PDB entry 8TGO | X-ray diffraction, 5.75 A resolution (low resolution: residue-level contacts below are approximate; hydrogen-bond / salt-bridge calls are withheld) | chains C and O of the 15 polymer chains in the assembly

Chain C:
Name: PGT124 light chain
Organism: Homo sapiens
Chain sequence (214 residues; numbered 6 to 213 plus 6 insertion-coded residues; the number before each row is that of its first residue; a row labelled like 67A-67C holds insertion residues (67A, then the next letters in order)):
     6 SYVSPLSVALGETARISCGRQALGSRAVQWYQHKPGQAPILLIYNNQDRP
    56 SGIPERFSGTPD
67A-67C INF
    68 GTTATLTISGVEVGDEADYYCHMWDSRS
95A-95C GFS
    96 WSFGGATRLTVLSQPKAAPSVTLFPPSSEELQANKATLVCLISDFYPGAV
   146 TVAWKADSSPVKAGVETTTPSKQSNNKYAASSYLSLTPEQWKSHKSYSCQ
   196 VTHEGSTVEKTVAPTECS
Unresolved in the structure: 6, 123-124, 211-213
Cystine bridges: Cys23-Cys88, Cys135-Cys194

Chain O:
Name: PGT124 heavy chain
Organism: Homo sapiens
Chain sequence (235 residues; numbered 1 to 214 plus 21 insertion-coded residues; the number before each row is that of its first residue; a row labelled like 82A-82C holds insertion residues (82A, then the next letters in order)):
     1 QVQLQESGPGLVRPSETLSVTCIVSGGSISNYYWTWIRQSPGKGLEWIGY
    51 ISDRETTTYNPSLNSRAVISRDTSKNQLSLQL
82A-82C RSV
    83 TTADTAIYFCATARRGQR
100A-100R IYGVVSFGEFFYYYYMDV
   101 WGKGTAVTVSSASTKGPSVFPLAPSSKSTSGGTAALGCLVKDYFPEPVTV
   151 SWNSGALTSGVHTFPAVLQSSGLYSLSSVVTVPSSSLGTQTYICNVNHKP
   201 SNTKVDKKVEPKSC
Unresolved in the structure: 110-214
Cystine bridges: Cys22-Cys92

Chain C / chain O interface:
Contacting residue pairs (42; chain C residue first):
  Tyr7(C) with Gly42(O)
  Ser30(C) with Arg100(O); Tyr100B(O); Phe100K(O)
  Arg31(C) with Arg100(O)
  Ala32(C) with Tyr100M(O)
  Gln34(C) with Tyr100M(O); Tyr100N(O); Tyr100O(O)
  Tyr36(C) with Tyr100O(O); Met100P(O); Trp101(O)
  His38(C) with Gln39(O)
  Gln42(C) with Phe91(O)
  Ala43(C) with Gly102(O)
  Pro44(C) with Phe91(O); Trp101(O)
  Leu46(C) with Met100P(O); Asp100Q(O)
  Tyr49(C) with Tyr100O(O)
  Asn50(C) with Tyr100M(O)
  Asp67(C) with Arg100(O)
  Tyr87(C) with Gln39(O); Gly44(O); Leu45(O)
  His89(C) with Trp47(O)
  Trp91(C) with Trp47(O); Tyr100L(O); Tyr100M(O); Tyr100N(O)
  Asp92(C) with Phe100K(O)
  Ser93(C) with Tyr100B(O); Phe100K(O)
  Ser95C(C) with Trp47(O)
  Trp96(C) with Trp47(O); Ile48(O); Gly49(O); Tyr59(O); Asn60(O); Pro61(O)
  Phe98(C) with Leu45(O); Trp47(O)
Also at the interface, not in a pair above, chain C (23 interface residues in all): Gly41
Also at the interface, not in a pair above, chain O (27 interface residues in all): Ile37, Tyr50, Thr58, Ile89, Lys103

In short:
Chain C and chain O form an interface of 23 and 27 residues respectively.
Chain C is PGT124 light chain and chain O is PGT124 heavy chain, both from Homo sapiens; the structure,
Crystal structure of the BG505 triple tandem trimer gp140 HIV-1 Env in complex with PGT124 and ..., was
determined by X-ray diffraction.
